9CX3 - chains V and B of the 6 polymer chains in the assembly; structure by electron microscopy, 3.47 A resolution.

Chain V:
Name: Vasopressin V2 receptor
Reference sequence: P30518 (V2R_HUMAN); residue numbers follow UniProt; this construct covers 343-371
Amino-acid sequence (29 residues; each row starts with the number of its first residue):
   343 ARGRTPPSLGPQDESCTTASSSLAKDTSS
Unresolved in the structure: 343-354, 369-371
Modified residues: Thr347, Thr359, Thr360 (phosphothreonine; TPO); Ser350, Ser357, Ser362, Ser363, Ser364 (phosphoserine; SEP)

Chain B:
Name: Beta-arrestin-1
Source organism: Rattus norvegicus
Reference sequence: P29066 (ARRB1_RAT); residue numbers follow UniProt; this construct covers 2-393
Amino-acid sequence (392 residues; numbered 2 to 393; the number before each row is that of its first residue):
     2 GDKGTRVFKKASPNGKLTVYLGKRDFVDHIDLVDPVDGVVLVDPEYLKER
    52 RVYVTLTVAFRYGREDLDVLGLTFRKDLFVANVQSFPPAPEDKKPLTRLQ
   102 ERLIKKLGEHAYPFTFEICPNLPSSVTLQPGPEDTGKALGVDYEVKAFVA
   152 ENLEEKIHKRNSVRLVIRKVQYAPERPGPQPTAETTRQFLMSDKPLHLEA
   202 SLDKEIYYHGEPISVNVHVTNNTNKTVKKIKISVRQYADIVLFNTAQYKV
   252 PVAMEEADDTVAPSSTFSKVYTLTPFLANNREKRGLALDGKLKHEDTNLA
   302 SSTLLREGANREILGIIVSYKVKVKLVVSRGGLLGDLASSDVAVELPFTL
   352 MHPKPKEEPPHREVPESETPVDTNLIELDTNDDDIVFEDFAR
Unresolved in the structure: 2-5, 66-71, 84-95, 331-340, 357-393
Differences from the reference sequence: engineered mutation Val59 (Cys in P29066), Cys120 (Pro in P29066), Ser125 (Cys in P29066), Leu140 (Cys in P29066), Val150 (Cys in P29066), Val242 (Cys in P29066), Val251 (Cys in P29066), Ser269 (Cys in P29066)
Swiss-Prot annotation at these positions:
  - binding site (1D-myo-inositol hexakisphosphate): Lys250, Met255, Lys324, Lys326
  - modified residue: Tyr47 (Phosphotyrosine)
  - mutagenesis: Val53 (V53D: Inhibits internalization of EDNRA, EDNRB and ADRB2. No effect on interaction with SRC; impairs ADRB2- and HTR1A-mediated ERK phosphorylation; impairs sequestration of ADRB2), Pro91 (P91G: Impairs interaction with SRC; impairs ADRB2- and HTR1A-mediated ERK phosphorylation; no effect on sequestration of ADRB2; when associated with E-121), Pro121 (P121E: Impairs interaction with SRC; impairs ADRB2- and HTR1A-mediated ERK phosphorylation; no effect on sequestration of ADRB2; when associated with G-91)
Reported in the primary citation:
  - mutagenesis - F75A/P121E/N122A/P124G, F75A/P121E/P124G/I314A, P88G/P91G, P88G/P91G/P121E/P124G: abolished catalytic activity with Proto-oncogene tyrosine-protein kinase Src
  - mutagenesis - F80A, P121E/P124G: decreased catalytic activity with Proto-oncogene tyrosine-protein kinase Src

How chain V and chain B interact:
Contacting residue pairs (35; chain V residue first):
  Asp355(V) - Pro14(B)
  Asp355(V) - Lys160(B)
  Asp355(V) - Arg161(B)
  Glu356(V) - Pro14(B)
  Ser357(V) - Lys11(B)
  Ser357(V) - Val164(B)
  Ser357(V) - Arg165(B)
  Cys358(V) - Lys11(B)
  Cys358(V) - Ala12(B)
  Cys358(V) - Ser13(B)
  Cys358(V) - Pro14(B)
  Thr360(V) - Lys10(B)
  Thr360(V) - Lys11(B)
  Thr360(V) - Arg25(B)
  Thr360(V) - Arg165(B)
  Thr360(V) - Leu166(B)
  Ala361(V) - Phe9(B)
  Ala361(V) - Lys10(B)  hydrogen bond (backbone-backbone)
  Ser362(V) - Arg7(B)
  Ser362(V) - Val8(B)
  Ser362(V) - Lys10(B)
  Ser363(V) - Arg7(B)
  Ser363(V) - Val8(B)  hydrogen bond (backbone-backbone)
  Ser363(V) - Lys10(B)
  Ser363(V) - Tyr21(B)
  Ser363(V) - Lys107(B)
  Ser364(V) - Arg7(B)
  Ser364(V) - Lys107(B)  hydrogen bond (backbone-side chain)
  Leu365(V) - Thr6(B)
  Leu365(V) - Val8(B)  hydrophobic
  Leu365(V) - Leu100(B)  hydrophobic
  Leu365(V) - Arg103(B)
  Ala366(V) - Arg103(B)  hydrogen bond (backbone-side chain)
  Lys367(V) - Arg103(B)  hydrogen bond (backbone-side chain)
  Asp368(V) - Arg103(B)  hydrogen bond (backbone-side chain)
Interface residues without a listed pair, chain B (23 interface residues in all): Arg99, Leu104, Val167, Lys294

Overview:
The interface between chain V and chain B involves 13 residues on one side and 23 on the other, with 6
hydrogen bonds. Among the polar pairs are Ser364(V)-Lys107(B), Ala366(V)-Arg103(B) and Lys367(V)-Arg103(B).
The paper reports that F75A/P121E/N122A/P124G, F75A/P121E/P124G/I314A and P88G/P91G of chain B, among others,
abolish catalytic activity with Proto-oncogene tyrosine-protein kinase Src; F80A and P121E/P124G of chain B
reduce catalytic activity with Proto-oncogene tyrosine-protein kinase Src.
Chain V is Vasopressin V2 receptor and chain B is Beta-arrestin-1 (Rattus norvegicus); the structure,
Structure of SH3 domain of Src in complex with beta-arrestin 1, was determined by electron microscopy together
with 9BT8 and 9CX9 from the same study.
